PDB entry 8G3L | electron microscopy, 3.50 A resolution | chains A and C of the 5 polymer chains in the assembly

== Chain A ==
Protein: Bacitracin export permease protein BceB
From: Bacillus subtilis subsp. subtilis str. 168
UniProt: O34741 (BCEB_BACSU); residue numbers follow UniProt; this construct covers 1-646
Chain sequence (646 residues; numbered 1 to 646; the number before each row is that of its first residue):
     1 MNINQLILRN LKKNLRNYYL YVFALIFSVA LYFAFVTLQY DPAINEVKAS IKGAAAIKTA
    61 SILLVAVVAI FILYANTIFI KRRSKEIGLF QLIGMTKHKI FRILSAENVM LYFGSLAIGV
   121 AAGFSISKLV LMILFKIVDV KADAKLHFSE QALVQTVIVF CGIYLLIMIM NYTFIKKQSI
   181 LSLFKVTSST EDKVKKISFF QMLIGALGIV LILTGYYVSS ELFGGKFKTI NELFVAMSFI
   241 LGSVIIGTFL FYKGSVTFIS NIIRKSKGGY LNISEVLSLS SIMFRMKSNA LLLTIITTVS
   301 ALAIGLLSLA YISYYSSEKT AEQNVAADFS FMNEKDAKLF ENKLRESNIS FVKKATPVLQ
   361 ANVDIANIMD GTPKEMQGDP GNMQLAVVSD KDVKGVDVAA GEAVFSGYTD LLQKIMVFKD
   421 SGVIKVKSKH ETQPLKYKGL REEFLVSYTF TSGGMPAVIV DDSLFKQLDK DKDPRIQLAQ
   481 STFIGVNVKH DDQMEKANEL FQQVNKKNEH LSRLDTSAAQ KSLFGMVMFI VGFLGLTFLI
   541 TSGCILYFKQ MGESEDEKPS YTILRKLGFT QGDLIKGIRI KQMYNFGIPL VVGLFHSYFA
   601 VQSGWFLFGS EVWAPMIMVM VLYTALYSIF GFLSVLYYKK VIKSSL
Unresolved in the structure: 184-194
Small-molecule neighbours:
  - 6OU ([(2R)-1-[2-azanylethoxy(oxidanyl)phosphoryl]oxy-3-hexadecanoyloxy-propan-2-yl] (Z)-octadec-9-enoate), molecule 1: Leu15, Arg16, Tyr19, Leu20, Val22, Phe23, Ile26, Phe27, Ala30, Ala122, Ile629, Phe630
  - 6OU, molecule 2: Ile126, Ile133, Lys136, Ile137, Asp139, Leu307, Tyr311, Tyr314, Met528, Gly532, Phe533, Gly535, Leu536, Tyr623

== Chain C ==
Protein: Bacitracin export ATP-binding protein BceA
From: Bacillus subtilis subsp. subtilis str. 168
UniProt: O34697 (BCEA_BACSU); residue numbers follow UniProt; this construct covers 2-253
Chain sequence (261 residues; each row starts with the number of its first residue; numbers below 1 keep their minus sign (Met-7 is residue -7)):
    -7 MSGHHHHHHV ILEANKIRKS YGNKLNKQEV LKGIDIHIEK GEFVSIMGAS GSGKTTLLNV
    53 LSSIDQVSHG TIHINGNDMT AMKEKQLAEF RKQHLGFIFQ DYNLLDTLTV KENILLPLSI
   113 TKLSKKEANR KFEEVAKELG IYELRDKYPN EISGGQKQRT SAGRAFIHDP SIIFADEPTG
   173 ALDSKSASDL LNKLSQLNQK RNATIIMVTH DPVAASYCGR VIFIKDGQMY TQLNKGGQDR
   233 QTFFQDIMKT QGVLGGVQHE H
Unresolved in the structure: -7 to 2, 247-253
Differences from the reference sequence: expression tag (-7 to 1)
Reported in the primary citation:
  - mutagenesis - Y13A: decreased catalytic activity

== Interface between chain A and chain C ==
Pairs across the interface (17):
  Met1(A) with Leu100(C), hydrophobic; Glu104(C); Ser111(C), hydrogen bond (backbone-side chain)
  Arg9(A) with Thr99(C); Tyr140(C), hydrogen bond
  Lys85(A) with Asn95(C)
  Leu89(A) with Leu97(C), hydrophobic
  Gln91(A) with Arg83(C)
  Leu92(A) with Arg83(C), hydrogen bond (backbone-side chain); Phe91(C), hydrophobic
  Ile93(A) with Lys84(C); Ile112(C), hydrophobic
  Gly94(A) with Lys84(C)
  Ile180(A) with Ile56(C)
  Leu181(A) with Ile56(C)
  Leu183(A) with Phe91(C), hydrophobic; Asn95(C)
Interface residues without a listed pair, chain A (15 interface residues in all): Leu6, Asn10, Glu86, Phe90
Interface residues without a listed pair, chain C (16 interface residues in all): Thr101, Leu108, Pro109, Arg156

== Summary ==
15 residues of chain A face 16 of chain C across their interface, with 3 hydrogen bonds. Polar contacts
include Met1(A)-Ser111(C), Arg9(A)-Tyr140(C) and Leu92(A)-Arg83(C). Chain A binds compound 6OU. The paper
reports that Y13A of chain C reduces catalytic activity.
Here chain A is Bacitracin export permease protein BceB and chain C is Bacitracin export ATP-binding protein
BceA, both from Bacillus subtilis subsp. subtilis str. 168. Entry 8G3L (BceAB-S nucleotide free BceS state 2)
was determined by electron microscopy, deposited together with 8G3A, 8G3B, 8G3F, 8G4C and 8G4D.
